PDB entry 1AL0 | X-ray diffraction, 3.50 A resolution | chains 4 and F of the 7 polymer chains in the assembly

== Chain 4 ==
Name: Scaffolding protein gpd
Organism: Enterobacteria phage phiX174
UniProtKB: P69486 (VGD_BPPHX); residues 2-152 here correspond to UniProt positions 1-151 (UniProt number = residue number - 1)
Sequence (152 residues; each row starts with the number of its first residue):
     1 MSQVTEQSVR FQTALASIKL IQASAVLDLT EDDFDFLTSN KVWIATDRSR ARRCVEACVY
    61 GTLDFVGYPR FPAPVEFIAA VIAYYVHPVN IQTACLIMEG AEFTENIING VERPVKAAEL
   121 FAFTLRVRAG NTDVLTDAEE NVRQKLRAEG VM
Not modelled in the structure: 1-6

== Chain F ==
Name: Capsid protein gpf
Organism: Enterobacteria phage phiX174
UniProtKB: P03641 (VGF_BPPHX); residues 1-426 here = UniProt positions 1-426
Sequence (426 residues; row label = number of the first residue in the row):
     1 SNIQTGAERM PHDLSHLGFL AGQIGRLITI STTPVIAGDS FEMDAVGALR LSPLRRGLAI
    61 DSTVDIFTFY VPHRHVYGEQ WIKFMKDGVN ATPLPTVNTT GYIDHAAFLG TINPDTNKIP
   121 KHLFQGYLNI YNNYFKAPWM PDRTEANPNE LNQDDARYGF RCCHLKNIWT APLPPETELS
   181 RQMTTSTTSI DIMGLQAAYA NLHTDQERDY FMQRYRDVIS SFGGKTSYDA DNRPLLVMRS
   241 NLWASGYDVD GTDQTSLGQF SGRVQQTYKH SVPRFFVPEH GTMFTLALVR FPPTATKEIQ
   301 YLNAKGALTY TDIAGDPVLY GNLPPREISM KDVFRSGDSS KKFKIAEGQW YRYAPSYVSP
   361 AYHLLEGFPF IQEPPSGDLQ ERVLIRHHDY DQCFQSVQLL QWNSQVKFNV TVYRNLPTTR
   421 DSIMTS
Not modelled in the structure: 1-3, 422-426
Differences from the reference sequence: conflict Arg-216 (His in P03641)

== Chain 4 / chain F interface ==
Pairs across the interface - 4 pairs, chain 4 then chain F:
  Asp-133(4) with Lys-118(F), salt bridge
  Asp-137(4) with Lys-118(F), salt bridge
  Asn-141(4) with Pro-93(F)
  Lys-145(4) with Asn-90(F)
Other interface residues (no listed pair), chain 4 (5 interface residues in all): Ala-148
Other interface residues (no listed pair), chain F (6 interface residues in all): Val-89, Ala-91, Thr-116

== In short ==
Chain 4 and chain F form an interface of 5 and 6 residues respectively; the contacts include 2 salt bridges.
Among the polar pairs are Asp-133(4)/Lys-118(F) and Asp-137(4)/Lys-118(F).
Here chain 4 is Scaffolding protein gpd and chain F is Capsid protein gpf, both from Enterobacteria phage
phiX174. Entry 1AL0 (Procapsid of bacteriophage PHIX174) was determined by X-ray diffraction.
